1MHL - chains A and B of the 4 polymer chains in the assembly; structure by X-ray diffraction, 2.25 A resolution.

[Chain A (and B)]
Molecule: Myeloperoxidase
From: Homo sapiens
Notes: EC 1.11.1.7; chain B of this document is another copy of the same molecule, construct and numbering; everything in this record applies to it too
Reference sequence: P05164 (PERM_HUMAN); residues -1 to 106 here correspond to UniProt positions 165-272 (UniProt number = residue number + 166)
Amino-acid sequence (108 residues; numbered -1 to 106; the number before each row is that of its first residue; numbers below 1 keep their minus sign (Val-1 is residue -1)):
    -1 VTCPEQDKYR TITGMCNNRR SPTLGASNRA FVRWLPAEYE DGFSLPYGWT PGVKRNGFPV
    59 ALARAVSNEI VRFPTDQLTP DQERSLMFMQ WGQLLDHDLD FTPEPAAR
Unresolved in the structure: -1 to 0, 105-106
Curated features (UniProtKB/Swiss-Prot):
  - active site: His95 (Proton acceptor)
  - binding site (heme b): Asp94
  - binding site (Ca(2+)): Asp96
Disulfide bonds: Cys1-Cys14
Glycans and other covalent adducts: heme (HEM) linked to Asp94
Bound ions: Ca2+: Asp96 (shared with 4 residues of chain C)
Ligand contacts: heme (HEM): Met87, Gly90, Gln91, Asp98, Phe99, Thr100, Glu102

[Interface between chain A and chain B]
Pairs across the interface (15):
  Arg18(A) with Glu36(B), salt bridge; Asn54(B)
  Ser19(A) with Pro34(B); Ala35(B), hydrogen bond (side chain-backbone)
  Pro20(A) with Gly40(B)
  Thr21(A) with Gly40(B)
  Arg27(A) with Phe41(B)
  Pro34(A) with Ser19(B); Leu22(B), hydrophobic
  Ala35(A) with Ser19(B), hydrogen bond (backbone-side chain)
  Glu36(A) with Arg18(B), salt bridge
  Gly40(A) with Pro20(B); Thr21(B)
  Phe41(A) with Arg27(B)
  Asn54(A) with Arg18(B)
Also at the interface, not in a pair above, chain A (14 interface residues in all): Arg17, Leu22, Asp39
Also at the interface, not in a pair above, chain B (13 interface residues in all): Tyr45

[Summary]
14 residues of chain A and 13 residues of chain B are in contact, with 2 hydrogen bonds and 2 salt bridges.
Polar pairs include Arg18(A)-Glu36(B) and Ser19(A)-Ala35(B). Covalently linked heme: at Asp94(A).
Chain A and chain B are both Myeloperoxidase (Homo sapiens); the structure, Crystal structure of human
myeloperoxidase isoform C crystallized in space group P2(1) at ph 5.5 and ..., was determined by X-ray
diffraction.
